PDB entry 6HWE | X-ray diffraction, 2.30 A resolution | chains E and F of the 28 polymer chains in the assembly

Chain E:
Molecule: Proteasome subunit alpha type-6
From: Saccharomyces cerevisiae S288C
Notes: EC 3.4.25.1
UniProt: P40302 (PSA6_YEAST); residues 0-233 here correspond to UniProt positions 1-234 (UniProt number = residue number + 1)
Amino-acid sequence (234 residues; each row starts with the number of its first residue; numbering starts at 0):
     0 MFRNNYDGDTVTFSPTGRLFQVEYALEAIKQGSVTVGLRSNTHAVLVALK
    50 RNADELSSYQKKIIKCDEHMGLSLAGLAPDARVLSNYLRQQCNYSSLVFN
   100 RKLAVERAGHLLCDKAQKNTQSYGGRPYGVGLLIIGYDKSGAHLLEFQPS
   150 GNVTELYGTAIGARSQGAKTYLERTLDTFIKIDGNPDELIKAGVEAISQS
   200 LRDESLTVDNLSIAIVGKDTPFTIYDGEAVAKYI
Disordered / not traced: 0-2
Swiss-Prot annotation at these positions:
  - modified residue: Ser13 (Phosphoserine)
  - cross-link: Lys190 (Glycyl lysine isopeptide (Lys-Gly) (interchain with G-Cter in ubiquitin))

Chain F:
Molecule: Probable proteasome subunit alpha type-7
From: Saccharomyces cerevisiae S288C
Notes: EC 3.4.25.1
UniProt: P21242 (PSA7_YEAST); residues -3 to 284 here correspond to UniProt positions 1-288 (UniProt number = residue number + 4)
Amino-acid sequence (288 residues; row label = number of the first residue in the row; numbers below 1 keep their minus sign (Met-3 is residue -3)):
    -3 MTSIGTGYDLSNSVFSPDGRNFQVEYAVKAVENGTTSIGIKCNDGVVFAV
    47 EKLITSKLLVPQKNVKIQVVDRHIGCVYSGLIPDGRHLVNRGREEAASFK
    97 KLYKTPIPIPAFADRLGQYVQAHTLYNSVRPFGVSTIFGGVDKNGAHLYM
   147 LEPSGSYWGYKGAATGKGRQSAKAELEKLVDHHPEGLSAREAVKQAAKII
   197 YLAHEDNKEKDFELEISWCSLSETNGLHKFVKGDLLQEAIDFAQKEINGD
   247 DDEDEDDSDNVMSSDDENAPVATNANATTDQEGDIHLE
Disordered / not traced: -3 to 1, 245-284
Swiss-Prot annotation at these positions:
  - modified residue: Thr-2 (N-acetylthreonine)

Chain E / chain F interface:
Residue-residue contacts (62; chain E residue first):
  Asn4(E) with Leu6(F)
  Tyr5(E) with Asp5(F), hydrogen bond; Leu6(F), hydrophobic
  Thr9(E) with Arg126(F)
  Val10(E) with Asn123(F); Ser124(F); Val125(F); Arg126(F)
  Thr11(E) with Leu6(F); Gln19(F)
  Phe12(E) with Gln19(F); Tyr22(F), hydrophobic; Ala23(F), hydrophobic; Arg126(F); Pro127(F)
  Ser13(E) with Tyr22(F)
  Pro14(E) with Tyr22(F), hydrophobic; Lys25(F)
  Thr15(E) with Lys25(F)
  Gly16(E) with Tyr22(F); Lys25(F); Ala26(F)
  Leu18(E) with Leu77(F), hydrophobic; Arg126(F)
  His109(E) with Arg82(F)
  Cys112(E) with Arg82(F)
  Asp113(E) with Arg82(F), salt bridge; Asn86(F)
  Gln116(E) with Pro79(F); Asp80(F); His83(F), hydrogen bond
  Thr119(E) with Arg126(F), hydrogen bond (backbone-side chain)
  Gln120(E) with His119(F); Val125(F); Arg126(F), hydrogen bond (backbone-backbone); Pro127(F); Phe128(F)
  Ser121(E) with Ser124(F)
  Tyr122(E) with Ser124(F), hydrogen bond (backbone-backbone)
  Ser149(E) with Pro79(F)
  Gly150(E) with Pro79(F)
  Asn151(E) with Ile78(F); Pro79(F)
  Thr153(E) with Leu55(F); Asn60(F)
  Glu154(E) with Leu55(F); Val56(F); Lys59(F); Asn60(F), hydrogen bond (backbone-side chain)
  Leu155(E) with Leu54(F); Leu55(F); Val56(F)
  Tyr156(E) with Leu54(F), hydrogen bond (backbone-backbone); Leu55(F); Val56(F); Pro57(F)
  Gly157(E) with Leu54(F)
  Lys168(E) with Leu54(F)
  Leu171(E) with Leu54(F)
  Glu172(E) with Ser52(F); Lys53(F)
  Leu175(E) with Lys53(F)
Interface residues without a listed pair, chain E (35 interface residues in all): Arg38, Glu105, Val152, Phe178
Interface residues without a listed pair, chain F (30 interface residues in all): Gly129

Summary:
35 residues of chain E and 30 residues of chain F are in contact, with 7 hydrogen bonds and 1 salt bridge.
Polar contacts include Asp113(E)-Arg82(F), Tyr5(E)-Asp5(F) and Gln116(E)-His83(F).
Chain E is Proteasome subunit alpha type-6 and chain F is Probable proteasome subunit alpha type-7, both from
Saccharomyces cerevisiae S288C; the structure, Yeast 20S proteasome beta2-G45A mutant in complex with
carfilzomib, was determined by X-ray diffraction (same publication as 6HTB, 6HTC, 6HTD, 6HTP, 6HTR, 6HUB and
30 further entries).
